PDB entry 7YSG | electron microscopy, 3.18 A resolution | chains A and B of the 16 polymer chains in the assembly

# Chain A (and B)
Name: Immunoglobulin heavy constant mu
Organism: Homo sapiens
Notes: chain B of this document is another copy of the same molecule, construct and numbering; everything in this record applies to it too
Reference sequence: P01871 (IGHM_HUMAN); residues 345-576 here correspond to UniProt positions 222-453 (UniProt number = residue number - 123)
Amino-acid sequence (232 residues; row label = number of the first residue in the row):
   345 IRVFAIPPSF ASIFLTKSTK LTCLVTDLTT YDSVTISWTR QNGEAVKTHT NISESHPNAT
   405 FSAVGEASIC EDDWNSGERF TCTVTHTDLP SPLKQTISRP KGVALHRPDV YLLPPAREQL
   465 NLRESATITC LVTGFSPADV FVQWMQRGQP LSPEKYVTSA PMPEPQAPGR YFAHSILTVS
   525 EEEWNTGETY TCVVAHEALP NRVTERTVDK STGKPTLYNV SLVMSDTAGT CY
Not modelled in the structure: 576 (chain B: 573-576)
Disulfide bonds: Cys-367/Cys-426, Cys-474/Cys-536
Covalent attachments: N-acetylglucosamine (NAG) linked to Asn-563
Ligand contacts: N-acetylglucosamine (NAG; 2-acetamido-2-deoxy-beta-D-glucopyranose): Leu-561, Val-564, Ser-565
Swiss-Prot annotation at these positions:
  - glycosylation (N-linked (GlcNAc...) asparagine): Asn-395, Asn-402

# Chain A / chain B interface
Pairs across the interface (57; chain A residue first):
  Tyr-455(A) with Ala-460(B), hydrophobic; Glu-462(B); Gln-463(B); Leu-466(B)
  Leu-457(A) with Pro-458(B); Pro-459(B); Ala-460(B); Thr-473(B)
  Ala-460(A) with Leu-457(B), hydrophobic
  Arg-461(A) with Gly-557(B)
  Gln-463(A) with Tyr-455(B)
  Thr-471(A) with Leu-475(B)
  Thr-473(A) with Leu-457(B)
  Leu-475(A) with Thr-471(B)
  Glu-498(A) with Pro-509(B)
  Lys-499(A) with Pro-509(B)
  Val-501(A) with Phe-516(B), hydrophobic
  Ser-503(A) with His-518(B)
  Pro-509(A) with Lys-499(B); Thr-522(B)
  Gln-510(A) with Thr-522(B)
  Phe-516(A) with Val-501(B), hydrophobic; Ile-520(B), hydrophobic
  His-518(A) with Thr-473(B); His-518(B), hydrogen bond; Ile-520(B)
  Ile-520(A) with Leu-475(B), hydrophobic; Phe-516(B), hydrophobic; His-518(B)
  Thr-522(A) with Gln-510(B)
  Lys-558(A) with Gly-557(B)
  Pro-559(A) with Pro-559(B)
  Thr-560(A) with Pro-559(B); Thr-560(B), hydrogen bond (backbone-backbone); Leu-561(B), hydrogen bond (backbone-backbone)
  Leu-561(A) with Leu-561(B)
  Tyr-562(A) with Leu-561(B), hydrogen bond (backbone-backbone); Tyr-562(B); Asn-563(B), hydrogen bond (backbone-backbone)
  Asn-563(A) with Asn-563(B), hydrogen bond
  Val-564(A) with Asn-563(B), hydrogen bond (backbone-backbone); Val-564(B), hydrophobic; Ser-565(B)
  Ser-565(A) with Ser-565(B)
  Leu-566(A) with Ser-565(B), hydrogen bond (backbone-backbone); Leu-566(B); Val-567(B), hydrogen bond (backbone-backbone)
  Val-567(A) with Val-567(B)
  Met-568(A) with Val-567(B), hydrogen bond (backbone-backbone); Met-568(B); Ser-569(B), hydrogen bond (backbone-backbone)
  Ser-569(A) with Ser-569(B)
  Asp-570(A) with Ser-569(B), hydrogen bond (backbone-backbone)
  Thr-571(A) with Met-568(B); Ser-569(B), hydrogen bond (side chain-backbone); Asp-570(B)
  Ala-572(A) with Asp-570(B), hydrogen bond (backbone-side chain)
Other interface residues (no listed pair), chain A (40 interface residues in all): Val-454, Leu-456, Pro-458, Glu-462, Leu-466, Met-506, Arg-550
Other interface residues (no listed pair), chain B (39 interface residues in all): Arg-461, Glu-498, Thr-502, Met-506, Lys-558, Thr-571, Ala-572

# Summary
40 residues of chain A face 39 of chain B across their interface, with 14 hydrogen bonds. Polar pairs include
His-518(A)/His-518(B), Asn-563(A)/Asn-563(B) and Thr-571(A)/Ser-569(B). Ligands of chain A:
N-acetylglucosamine. Covalently linked N-acetylglucosamine: at Asn-563(A).
Chain A and chain B are both Immunoglobulin heavy constant mu (Homo sapiens); the structure, Cryo-EM structure
of human FcmR bound to sIgM, was determined by electron microscopy (same publication as 7YTC, 7YTD and 7YTE).
